PDB entry 3J3U | electron microscopy, 10.00 A resolution (very low resolution: no residue pairs are listed; an interface is given only as per-side residue counts) | chains D and E of the 12 polymer chains in the assembly

# Chain D (and E)
Protein: Negative regulator of genetic competence ClpC/MecB
Source organism: Bacillus subtilis
Notes: chain E of this document is another copy of the same molecule, construct and numbering; everything in this record applies to it too
UniProtKB: P37571 (CLPC_BACSU); numbering as in UniProt (aligned over 1-810)
Sequence (810 residues; numbered 1 to 810; the number before each row is that of its first residue):
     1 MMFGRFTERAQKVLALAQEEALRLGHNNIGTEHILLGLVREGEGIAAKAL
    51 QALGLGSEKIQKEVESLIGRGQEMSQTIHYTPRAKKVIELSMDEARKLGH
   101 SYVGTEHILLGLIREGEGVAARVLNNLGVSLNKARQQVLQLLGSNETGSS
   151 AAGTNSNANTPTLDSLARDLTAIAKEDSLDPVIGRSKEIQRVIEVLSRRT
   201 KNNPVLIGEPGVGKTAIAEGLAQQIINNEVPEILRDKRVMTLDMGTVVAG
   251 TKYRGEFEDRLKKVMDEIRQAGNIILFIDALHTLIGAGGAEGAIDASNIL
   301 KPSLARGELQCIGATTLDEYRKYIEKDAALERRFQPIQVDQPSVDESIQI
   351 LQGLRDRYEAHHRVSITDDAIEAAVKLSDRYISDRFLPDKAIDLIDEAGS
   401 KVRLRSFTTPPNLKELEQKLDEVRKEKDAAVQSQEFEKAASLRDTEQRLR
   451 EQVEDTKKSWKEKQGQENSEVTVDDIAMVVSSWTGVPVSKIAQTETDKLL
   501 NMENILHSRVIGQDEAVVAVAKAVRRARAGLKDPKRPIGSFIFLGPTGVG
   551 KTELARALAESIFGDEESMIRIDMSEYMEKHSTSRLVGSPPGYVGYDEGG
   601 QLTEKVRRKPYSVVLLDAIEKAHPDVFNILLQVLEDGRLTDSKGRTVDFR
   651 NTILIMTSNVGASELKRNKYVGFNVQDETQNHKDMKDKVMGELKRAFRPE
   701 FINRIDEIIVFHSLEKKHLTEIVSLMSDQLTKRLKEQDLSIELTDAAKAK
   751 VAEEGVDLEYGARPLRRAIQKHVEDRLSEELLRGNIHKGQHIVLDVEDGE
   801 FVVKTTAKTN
Not modelled in the structure: 1-2, 485-491, 808-810
Sequence notes: engineered mutation A280 (Glu in P37571), A618 (Glu in P37571)
Swiss-Prot annotation at these positions:
  - binding site (ATP): G208 to T215, G545 to T552

# Interface between chain D and chain E
At this resolution (10 A) residue pairs are not listed: 86 residues of chain D and 87 of chain E lie at the interface.

# Summary
Chain D and chain E form an interface of 86 and 87 residues respectively. From UniProt: 16 ATP-binding
residues on chain D.
Chain D and chain E are both Negative regulator of genetic competence ClpC/MecB (Bacillus subtilis); the
structure, Structural dynamics of the MecA-ClpC complex revealed by cryo-EM, was determined by electron
microscopy (same publication as 3J3R, 3J3S and 3J3T).
